Entry 7T57 (electron microscopy, 3.70 A resolution); this record covers chains A and B of the 4 polymer chains in the assembly.

# Chain A (and B)
Protein: ABC-type bacteriocin transporter
Organism: Acetivibrio thermocellus
Notes: chain B of this document is another copy of the same molecule, construct and numbering; everything in this record applies to it too
UniProtKB: A3DCU1 (A3DCU1_ACET2); residues 1-727 here = UniProt positions 1-727
Sequence (730 residues; numbered -2 to 727; the number before each row is that of its first residue; numbers below 1 keep their minus sign (Ser-2 is residue -2)):
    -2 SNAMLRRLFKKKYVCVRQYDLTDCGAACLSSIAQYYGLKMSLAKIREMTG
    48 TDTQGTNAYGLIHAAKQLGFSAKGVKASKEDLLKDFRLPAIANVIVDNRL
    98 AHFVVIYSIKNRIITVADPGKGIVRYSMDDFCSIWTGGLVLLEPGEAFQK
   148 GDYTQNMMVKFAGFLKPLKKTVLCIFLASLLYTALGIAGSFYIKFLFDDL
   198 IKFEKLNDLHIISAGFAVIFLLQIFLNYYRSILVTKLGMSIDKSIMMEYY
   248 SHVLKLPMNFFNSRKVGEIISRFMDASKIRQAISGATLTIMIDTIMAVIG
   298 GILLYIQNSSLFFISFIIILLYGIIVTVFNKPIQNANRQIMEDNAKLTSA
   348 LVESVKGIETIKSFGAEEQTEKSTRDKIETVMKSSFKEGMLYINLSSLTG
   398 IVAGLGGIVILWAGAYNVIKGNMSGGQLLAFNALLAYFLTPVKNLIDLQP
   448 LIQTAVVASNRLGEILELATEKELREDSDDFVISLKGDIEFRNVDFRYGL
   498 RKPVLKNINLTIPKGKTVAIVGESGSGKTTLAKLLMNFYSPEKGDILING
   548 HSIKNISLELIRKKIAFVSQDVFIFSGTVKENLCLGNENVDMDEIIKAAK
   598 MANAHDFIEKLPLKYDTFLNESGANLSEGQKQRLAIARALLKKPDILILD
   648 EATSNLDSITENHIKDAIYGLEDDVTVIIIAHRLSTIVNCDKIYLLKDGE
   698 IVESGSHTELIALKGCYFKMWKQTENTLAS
Not modelled in the structure: -2 to 7, 723-727
Differences from the reference sequence: expression tag (-2 to 0)
Bound ions: Mg2+: Gln567 (together with ATP)
Ligand contacts: ATP (adenosine-5'-triphosphate): Tyr495, Val501, Glu520, Ser521, Gly522, Ser523, Gly524, Lys525, Thr526, Thr527, Gln567
From the paper describing this entry:
  - catalytic residues: Cys21, His99, Asp115

# Chain A / chain B interface
Contacting residue pairs - 133 pairs, chain A then chain B:
  Asn95(A) - Leu610(B)
  Asn95(A) - Asp613(B)
  Arg96(A) - Phe615(B)
  Arg96(A) - Asn617(B)  hydrogen bond (backbone-side chain)
  Leu97(A) - Asn617(B)
  Tyr189(A) - Leu408(B)
  Leu193(A) - Leu408(B)  hydrophobic
  Leu193(A) - Ala412(B)  hydrophobic
  Leu197(A) - Ile416(B)
  Ile198(A) - Ala412(B)  hydrophobic
  Ile198(A) - Ile416(B)  hydrophobic
  Glu201(A) - Ile416(B)
  Leu203(A) - Tyr413(B)  hydrophobic
  Leu203(A) - Ile416(B)  hydrophobic
  Leu203(A) - Lys417(B)
  His207(A) - Trp409(B)  hydrogen bond
  His207(A) - Tyr413(B)
  Ser210(A) - Trp409(B)
  Phe217(A) - Gly397(B)
  Phe217(A) - Gly401(B)
  Ile221(A) - Ser394(B)
  Ile221(A) - Ile398(B)  hydrophobic
  Tyr225(A) - Ile390(B)  hydrophobic
  Tyr225(A) - Asn391(B)
  Ser228(A) - Ile390(B)
  Thr232(A) - Phe383(B)
  Lys233(A) - Phe383(B)
  Met236(A) - Met379(B)  hydrophobic
  Met244(A) - Arg372(B)  hydrogen bond
  Met244(A) - Ile375(B)  hydrophobic
  Tyr247(A) - Leu348(B)  hydrophobic
  Tyr247(A) - Ser351(B)  hydrogen bond
  Tyr247(A) - Thr367(B)
  Tyr247(A) - Thr371(B)
  Ser248(A) - Glu368(B)
  Leu251(A) - Lys359(B)  hydrogen bond (backbone-side chain)
  Leu251(A) - Glu364(B)
  Leu251(A) - Thr367(B)
  Leu251(A) - Glu368(B)
  Leu253(A) - Lys359(B)
  Met255(A) - Glu356(B)
  Phe258(A) - Ile355(B)  hydrophobic
  Phe258(A) - Lys359(B)
  Val263(A) - Val352(B)  hydrophobic
  Ile266(A) - Val352(B)  hydrophobic
  Ile267(A) - Leu348(B)  hydrophobic
  Ile267(A) - Val352(B)  hydrophobic
  Phe270(A) - Leu348(B)  hydrophobic
  Leu348(A) - Tyr247(B)  hydrophobic
  Leu348(A) - Ile267(B)  hydrophobic
  Leu348(A) - Phe270(B)  hydrophobic
  Glu350(A) - Phe570(B)
  Glu350(A) - Phe572(B)
  Glu350(A) - Ser573(B)  hydrogen bond (side chain-backbone)
  Ser351(A) - Tyr247(B)  hydrogen bond
  Val352(A) - Val263(B)  hydrophobic
  Gly354(A) - Phe572(B)
  Ile355(A) - Leu251(B)  hydrophobic
  Ile355(A) - Phe258(B)  hydrophobic
  Glu356(A) - Met255(B)
  Glu356(A) - Phe535(B)
  Thr357(A) - Phe572(B)
  Ile358(A) - Phe572(B)  hydrophobic
  Lys359(A) - Leu251(B)
  Lys359(A) - Leu253(B)  hydrogen bond (side chain-backbone)
  Lys359(A) - Phe258(B)
  Lys359(A) - Glu468(B)  salt bridge
  Lys359(A) - Arg559(B)  hydrogen bond (backbone-side chain)
  Ser360(A) - Met533(B)
  Ser360(A) - Arg559(B)
  Phe361(A) - Leu582(B)  hydrophobic
  Phe361(A) - Arg635(B)
  Phe361(A) - Lys639(B)
  Ala363(A) - Leu582(B)  hydrophobic
  Gln366(A) - Glu585(B)  hydrogen bond
  Thr367(A) - Tyr247(B)
  Glu368(A) - Met244(B)
  Thr371(A) - Tyr247(B)
  Arg372(A) - Met244(B)
  Ile375(A) - Met244(B)  hydrophobic
  Glu376(A) - Lys240(B)  salt bridge
  Met379(A) - Met236(B)
  Ser382(A) - Met236(B)
  Phe383(A) - Thr232(B)
  Phe383(A) - Met236(B)
  Met387(A) - Tyr225(B)
  Met387(A) - Ile229(B)  hydrophobic
  Ile390(A) - Tyr225(B)  hydrophobic
  Ile390(A) - Ser228(B)
  Asn391(A) - Tyr225(B)  hydrogen bond
  Ser394(A) - Ile221(B)
  Ser394(A) - Tyr225(B)
  Gly397(A) - Phe217(B)
  Ile398(A) - Phe217(B)  hydrophobic
  Ile398(A) - Ile221(B)  hydrophobic
  Gly401(A) - Phe217(B)
  Trp409(A) - Ser210(B)
  Tyr413(A) - Leu203(B)  hydrophobic
  Tyr413(A) - His207(B)
  Val415(A) - Ile198(B)  hydrophobic
  Ile416(A) - Leu197(B)
  Leu426(A) - Phe194(B)  hydrophobic
  Leu426(A) - Leu426(B)  hydrophobic
  Glu468(A) - Lys359(B)
  Lys530(A) - Glu356(B)
  Met533(A) - Ser360(B)
  Phe535(A) - Glu356(B)
  Phe535(A) - Lys359(B)
  Arg559(A) - Lys359(B)  hydrogen bond (side chain-backbone)
  Arg559(A) - Ser360(B)
  Phe570(A) - Glu350(B)
  Phe570(A) - Gly354(B)
  Phe572(A) - Gly354(B)
  Phe572(A) - Thr357(B)
  Phe572(A) - Ile358(B)  hydrophobic
  Ser573(A) - Glu350(B)  hydrogen bond
  Leu582(A) - Phe361(B)  hydrophobic
  Leu582(A) - Ala363(B)  hydrophobic
  Gly583(A) - Gln366(B)
  Glu585(A) - Gln366(B)  hydrogen bond
  Phe615(A) - Asn95(B)
  Phe615(A) - Arg96(B)
  Asn617(A) - Arg96(B)  hydrogen bond (side chain-backbone)
  Asn617(A) - Leu97(B)
  Arg635(A) - Phe361(B)
  Lys639(A) - Ser360(B)
  Lys639(A) - Phe361(B)
  Ser655(A) - Lys719(B)
  Ser655(A) - Gln720(B)  hydrogen bond
  His679(A) - Arg680(B)
  Arg680(A) - Arg680(B)
  Gln720(A) - Ser655(B)
  Glu722(A) - Ser682(B)  hydrogen bond (backbone-side chain)
Also at the interface, not in a pair above, chain A (107 interface residues in all): Ile190, Phe194, Phe200, Leu206, Ala214, Ile229, Lys240, Met243, Val349, Lys353, Glu364, Leu402, Ile405, Leu408, Ala412, Gly422, Leu425, Ile562, Phe564, Ser566, Leu610, Asn622, Glu658
Also at the interface, not in a pair above, chain B (101 interface residues in all): Gln51, Leu193, Glu201, Leu206, Phe213, Leu218, Lys233, Met243, Lys252, Lys353, Glu376, Ser382, Met387, Ile405, Val415, Gly422, Ser566, Ile571, Gly583, His679

# In short
107 residues of chain A face 101 of chain B across their interface; the contacts include 17 hydrogen bonds and
2 salt bridges. Polar pairs include Lys359(A)-Glu468(B), Glu376(A)-Lys240(B) and Arg96(A)-Asn617(B). Bound to
chain A: ATP. From the paper: catalytic residues Cys21(A), His99(A) and Asp115(A).
Chain A and chain B are both ABC-type bacteriocin transporter (Acetivibrio thermocellus); the structure,
Cryo-EM structure of PCAT1 in the inward-facing narrow conformation under ATP turnover condition, was
determined by electron microscopy together with 7T56, 7T54 and 7T55 from the same study.
